Entry 1NZB (X-ray diffraction, 3.10 A resolution); this record covers chains G and E of the 8 polymer chains in the assembly.

[Chain G]
Molecule: loxP DNA
Sequence (37 nucleotides; numbered 100 to 136; the number before each row is that of its first residue):
   100 CGATAACXTC GTATAATGTA TGCTATACGA AGTTATC
Modified residues: UMP (2'-deoxyuridine 5'-monophosphate) at position 107
Bound ions: Mg2+: DA112 (shared with 1 residue of chain F)

[Chain E]
Molecule: Cre recombinase
Source organism: Enterobacteria phage P1
UniProt: P06956 (RECR_BPP1); residue numbers follow UniProt; this construct covers 1-343
Chain sequence (343 residues; each row starts with the number of its first residue):
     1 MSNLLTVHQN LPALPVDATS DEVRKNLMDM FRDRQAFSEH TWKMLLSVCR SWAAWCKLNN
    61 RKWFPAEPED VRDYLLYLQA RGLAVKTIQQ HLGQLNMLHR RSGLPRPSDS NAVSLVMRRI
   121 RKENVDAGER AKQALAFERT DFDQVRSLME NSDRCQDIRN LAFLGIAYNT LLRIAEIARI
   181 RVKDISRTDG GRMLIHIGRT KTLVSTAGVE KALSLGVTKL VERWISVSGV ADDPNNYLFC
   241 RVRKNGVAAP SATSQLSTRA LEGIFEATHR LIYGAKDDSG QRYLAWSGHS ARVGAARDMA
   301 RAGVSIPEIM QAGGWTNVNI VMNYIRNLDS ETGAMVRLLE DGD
Unresolved in the structure: 1-20, 342-343
UniProt features mapped onto this chain:
  - active site: Arg-173, His-289, Arg-292, Trp-315, Tyr-324 (O-(3'-phospho-DNA)-tyrosine intermediate)
From the paper describing this entry:
  - catalytic residues: Arg-173, His-289, Arg-292, Trp-315, Tyr-324
  - catalytic residues: Lys-201 (citing earlier work)
  - binding site for loxP DNA: Lys-86, Arg-173, Lys-201, Arg-292, Trp-315, Tyr-324
  - binding site for loxP DNA: Arg-121
  - binding site for loxP DNA: Arg-100

[Chain G / chain E interface]
Residue-residue contacts (36):
  DG121(G) with Arg-100(E), sugar contact
  DC122(G) with Phe-37(E), phosphate contact; Thr-41(E), sugar contact; Met-97(E), sugar contact; Arg-100(E), salt bridge to the phosphate
  DT123(G) with Phe-37(E), phosphate contact; Ser-38(E), hydrogen bond to the phosphate; Thr-41(E), hydrogen bond to the phosphate; Gln-90(E), base contact
  DA124(G) with Ser-38(E), hydrogen bond to the phosphate; His-40(E), phosphate contact; Met-44(E), base contact; Lys-201(E), phosphate contact
  DT125(G) with His-40(E), base contact; Lys-43(E), base contact; Arg-173(E), phosphate contact; Ile-174(E), phosphate contact; Ala-175(E), hydrogen bond to the phosphate; His-289(E), sugar contact
  DA126(G) with Glu-262(E), phosphate contact; Arg-282(E), hydrogen bond to the sugar; Ser-287(E), phosphate contact; Gly-288(E), hydrogen bond to the phosphate; His-289(E), salt bridge to the phosphate
  DC127(G) with Arg-259(E), base contact; Glu-262(E), base contact; Arg-282(E), phosphate contact; Tyr-283(E), hydrogen bond to the phosphate; Ser-287(E), phosphate contact
  DG128(G) with Arg-259(E), hydrogen bond to the base; Lys-276(E), salt bridge to the phosphate
  DA129(G) with Arg-259(E), base contact
  DT135(G) with Lys-244(E), hydrogen bond to the base; Asn-245(E), sugar contact
  DC136(G) with Lys-244(E), sugar contact; Asn-245(E), phosphate contact
Interface residues without a listed pair, chain G (13 interface residues in all): DT132, DA134
Interface residues without a listed pair, chain E (31 interface residues in all): Ala-36, Gln-94, Arg-101, Arg-106, Arg-241, Glu-266, Leu-284, Ala-285

[Summary]
13 residues of chain G face 31 of chain E across their interface, with 9 hydrogen bonds and 3 salt bridges.
Among the polar pairs are DG128(G)/Arg-259(E), DT135(G)/Lys-244(E) and DA126(G)/Arg-282(E). The paper reports
catalytic residues Arg-173(E), His-289(E) and Arg-292(E) among others; a binding site for loxP DNA at
Lys-86(E), Arg-173(E) and Lys-201(E) among others.
Chain G is loxP DNA and chain E is Cre recombinase (Enterobacteria phage P1); the structure, Crystal structure
of wild type Cre recombinase-loxP synapse, was determined by X-ray diffraction (same publication as 1OUQ, 1Q3U
and 1Q3V).
